PDB entry 8Q3E | X-ray diffraction, 2.17 A resolution | chains DDD and III of the 11 polymer chains in the assembly

== Chain DDD ==
Name: Histone H2B type 1-K
From: Homo sapiens
Reference sequence: O60814 (H2B1K_HUMAN); residues 28-122 here correspond to UniProt positions 32-126 (UniProt number = residue number + 4)
Chain sequence (95 residues; numbered 28 to 122; the number before each row is that of its first residue):
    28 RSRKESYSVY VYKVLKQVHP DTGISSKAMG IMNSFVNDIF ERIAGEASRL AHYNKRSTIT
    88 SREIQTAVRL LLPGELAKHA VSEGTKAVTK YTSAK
Ion coordination: Mg2+: Val45 (shared with 1 residue of chain EEE)

== Chain III ==
Molecule: 145-nt DNA strand
From: Homo sapiens
Sequence (145 nucleotides; row label = number of the first residue in the row; numbers below 1 keep their minus sign (DA-72 is residue -72)):
   -72 ATCAATATCC ACCTGCAGAT ACTACCAAAA GTGTATTTGG AAACTGCTCC ATCAAAAGGC
   -12 ATGTTCAGCT GAATCAGCTG AACATGCCTT TTGATGGAGC AGTTTCCAAA TACACTTTTG
    48 GTAGTATCTG CAGGTGGATA TTGAT

== How chain DDD and chain III interact ==
Residue-residue contacts - 14 pairs, chain DDD then chain III:
  Ser29(DDD) with DT30(III), hydrogen bond to the phosphate
  Arg30(DDD) with DA-44(III), sugar contact
  Tyr39(DDD) with DT-53(III), phosphate contact; DA-52(III), phosphate contact
  Gly50(DDD) with DT-53(III), phosphate contact
  Ile51(DDD) with DT-53(III), phosphate contact
  Ser52(DDD) with DA-54(III), phosphate contact
  Ser53(DDD) with DA-54(III), phosphate contact
  Arg83(DDD) with DG-33(III), phosphate contact; DA-32(III), salt bridge to the phosphate
  Ser84(DDD) with DG-34(III), sugar contact; DG-33(III), hydrogen bond to the phosphate
  Thr85(DDD) with DG-34(III), phosphate contact; DG-33(III), hydrogen bond to the phosphate
Other interface residues (no listed pair), chain DDD (11 interface residues in all): Lys82
Other interface residues (no listed pair), chain III (9 interface residues in all): DA-45

== Summary ==
Chain DDD and chain III form an interface of 11 and 9 residues respectively, with 3 hydrogen bonds and 1 salt
bridge. Polar contacts include Ser29(DDD)-DT30(III), Ser84(DDD)-DG-33(III) and Thr85(DDD)-DG-33(III).
Here chain DDD is Histone H2B type 1-K and chain III is a 145-nt DNA strand, both from Homo sapiens. Entry
8Q3E (High Resolution Structure of Nucleosome Core with Bound Foamy Virus GAG Peptide) was determined by X-ray
diffraction together with 8Q36, 8Q3M and 8Q3X from the same study.
